5KBT - chains C and D of the 4 polymer chains in the assembly; structure by electron microscopy, 6.40 A resolution (low resolution: residue-level contacts below are approximate; hydrogen-bond / salt-bridge calls are withheld).

[Chain C (and D)]
Name: Glutamate receptor 2, Voltage-dependent calcium channel gamma-2 subunit
Organism: Rattus norvegicus
Notes: chain D of this document is another copy of the same molecule, construct and numbering; everything in this record applies to it too
Reference sequence: chimeric construct of P19491, O88602: residues 10-826 from P19491 (GRIA2_RAT), isoform P19491-2 positions 25-841 (UniProt number = residue number + 15); residues 1001-1207 from O88602 positions 2-208 (UniProt number = residue number - 999)
Amino-acid sequence (1034 residues; each row starts with the number of its first residue; note: 172 numbers in that range are skipped by the numbering (no residue carries them; nothing is unmodelled there)):
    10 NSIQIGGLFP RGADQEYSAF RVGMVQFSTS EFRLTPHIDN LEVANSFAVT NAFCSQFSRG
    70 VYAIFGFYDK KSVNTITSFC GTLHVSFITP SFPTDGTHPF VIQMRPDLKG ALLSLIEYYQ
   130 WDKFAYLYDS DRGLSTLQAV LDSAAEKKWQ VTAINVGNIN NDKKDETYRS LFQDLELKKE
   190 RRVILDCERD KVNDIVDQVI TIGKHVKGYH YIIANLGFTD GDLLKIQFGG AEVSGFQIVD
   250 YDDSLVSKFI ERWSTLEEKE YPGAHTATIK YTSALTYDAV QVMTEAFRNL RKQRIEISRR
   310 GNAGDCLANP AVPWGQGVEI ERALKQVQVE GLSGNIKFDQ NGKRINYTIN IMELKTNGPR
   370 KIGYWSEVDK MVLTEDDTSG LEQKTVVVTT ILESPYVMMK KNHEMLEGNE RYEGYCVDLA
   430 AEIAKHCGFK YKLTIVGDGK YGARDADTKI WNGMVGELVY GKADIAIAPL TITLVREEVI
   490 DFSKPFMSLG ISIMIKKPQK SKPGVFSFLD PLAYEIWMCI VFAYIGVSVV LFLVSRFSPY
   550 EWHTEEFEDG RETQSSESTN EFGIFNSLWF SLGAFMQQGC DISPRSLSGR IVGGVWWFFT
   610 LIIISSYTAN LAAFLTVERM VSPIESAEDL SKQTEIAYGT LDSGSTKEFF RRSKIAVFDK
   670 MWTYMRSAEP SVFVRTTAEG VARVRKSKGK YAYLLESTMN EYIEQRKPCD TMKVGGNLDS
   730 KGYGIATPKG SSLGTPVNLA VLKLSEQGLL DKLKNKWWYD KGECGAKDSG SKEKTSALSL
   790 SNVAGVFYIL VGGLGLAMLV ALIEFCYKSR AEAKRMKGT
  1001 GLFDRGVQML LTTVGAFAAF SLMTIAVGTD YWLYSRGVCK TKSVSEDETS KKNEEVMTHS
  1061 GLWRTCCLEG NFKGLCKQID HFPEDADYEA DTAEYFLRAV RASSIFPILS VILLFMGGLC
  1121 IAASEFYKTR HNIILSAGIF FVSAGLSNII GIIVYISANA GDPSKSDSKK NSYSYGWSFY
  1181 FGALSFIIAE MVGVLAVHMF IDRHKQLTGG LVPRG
Not modelled in the structure: 545-567, 587-592, 818-828, 1001-1215
Differences from the reference sequence: engineered mutation E241 (Asn256 in P19491), L382 (Val397 in P19491), E384 (Gly405 in P19491), D385 (Asn406 in P19491), L758 (Val779 in P19491); conflict Q392 (Asn413 in P19491), D1047 (Asn48 in O88602); linker (827-828); expression tag (1208-1215)
Swiss-Prot annotation at these positions:
  - glycosylation: N355 (N-linked (GlcNAc...) asparagine)
Disulfides: C63-C315, C718-C773
Covalent attachments: N-acetylglucosamine (NAG) linked to N355
Small-molecule neighbours: ZK1 ({[7-morpholin-4-yl-2,3-dioxo-6-(trifluoromethyl)-3,4-dihydroquinoxalin-1(2H)-yl]methyl}phosphonic acid): E402, Y405, Y450, P478, L479, T480, R485, G653, S654, T686, E705, T707, M708, Y732

[How chain C and chain D interact]
Contacting residue pairs (101; chain C residue first):
  N54(C) with S87(D)
  S55(C) with N83(D); S87(D)
  F56(C) with S87(D); F88(D); T91(D); C315(D)
  T59(C) with F88(D)
  N60(C) with L316(D)
  C63(C) with L316(D)
  K80(C) with N83(D)
  N83(C) with S55(D); K79(D); K80(D)
  T84(C) with T84(D)
  S87(C) with N54(D); S55(D); F56(D)
  F88(C) with F56(D); T59(D)
  T91(C) with F56(D)
  Y137(C) with Q147(D); D151(D)
  Q147(C) with Y137(D); L143(D); N164(D)
  L150(C) with L150(D); A162(D)
  D151(C) with Y137(D); A162(D); I163(D); N164(D)
  A154(C) with T161(D); I163(D); D183(D); L186(D)
  E155(C) with D183(D); L186(D)
  Q159(C) with Q159(D)
  A162(C) with L150(D)
  N164(C) with Q147(D)
  D314(C) with D314(D); L316(D)
  C315(C) with F56(D); L316(D)
  L316(C) with N60(D); C63(D); D314(D); C315(D); L316(D)
  A320(C) with F56(D)
  D519(C) with L787(D)
  P520(C) with L787(D)
  L521(C) with L787(D)
  A522(C) with L787(D); S788(D)
  I525(C) with L787(D); S788(D); L789(D); V792(D)
  C528(C) with F796(D)
  I529(C) with F796(D)
  A532(C) with L799(D)
  V539(C) with M807(D)
  L596(C) with E813(D)
  S597(C) with A806(D); A810(D); E813(D)
  I600(C) with A806(D)
  V601(C) with L803(D); A806(D)
  V604(C) with I798(D); L799(D)
  W605(C) with L799(D)
  W606(C) with M585(D)
  F607(C) with F517(D); W526(D)
  F608(C) with V795(D); F796(D); L799(D)
  L610(C) with I613(D)
  I611(C) with F517(D); Y616(D); V795(D)
  S614(C) with Y616(D); T617(D)
  S615(C) with L620(D)
  T617(C) with T617(D)
  A618(C) with T617(D); L620(D); A621(D); L624(D)
  N619(C) with L624(D); L787(D)
  A622(C) with L624(D); T625(D)
  F623(C) with S785(D); A786(D)
  T625(C) with T625(D)
  V626(C) with T784(D)
  M629(C) with T625(D)
Also at the interface, not in a pair above, chain C (69 interface residues in all): K79, L92, L143, D183, L186, A317, N318, E524, G535, V536, R594, G603, I612, A621
Also at the interface, not in a pair above, chain D (65 interface residues in all): S139, A154, N318, A320, L577, W578, F584, Q586, G802, L805, V809

[In short]
69 residues of chain C face 65 of chain D across their interface. Ligands of chain C: compound ZK1.
N-acetylglucosamine is covalently linked to N355(C).
Both chains are Glutamate receptor 2, Voltage-dependent calcium channel gamma-2 subunit (Rattus norvegicus).
Entry 5KBT (Cryo-EM structure of GluA2-1xSTZ complex at 6.4 Angstrom resolution) was determined by electron
microscopy, deposited together with 5KBS, 5KBU and 5KBV.
